7PE7 - chains B and F of the 10 polymer chains in the assembly; structure by electron microscopy, 3.41 A resolution.

== Chain B ==
Name: Serine/threonine-protein kinase mTOR
Organism: Homo sapiens
Notes: EC 2.7.11.1
UniProt: P42345 (MTOR_HUMAN); numbering as in UniProt; present here: 1-246, 259-2549
Amino-acid sequence (2571 residues; numbered 1 to 2549 plus 34 insertion-coded residues; 12 numbers in that range are skipped by the numbering (no residue carries them; nothing is unmodelled there); the number before each row is that of its first residue; a row labelled like 246A-246Z holds insertion residues (246A, then the next letters in order)):
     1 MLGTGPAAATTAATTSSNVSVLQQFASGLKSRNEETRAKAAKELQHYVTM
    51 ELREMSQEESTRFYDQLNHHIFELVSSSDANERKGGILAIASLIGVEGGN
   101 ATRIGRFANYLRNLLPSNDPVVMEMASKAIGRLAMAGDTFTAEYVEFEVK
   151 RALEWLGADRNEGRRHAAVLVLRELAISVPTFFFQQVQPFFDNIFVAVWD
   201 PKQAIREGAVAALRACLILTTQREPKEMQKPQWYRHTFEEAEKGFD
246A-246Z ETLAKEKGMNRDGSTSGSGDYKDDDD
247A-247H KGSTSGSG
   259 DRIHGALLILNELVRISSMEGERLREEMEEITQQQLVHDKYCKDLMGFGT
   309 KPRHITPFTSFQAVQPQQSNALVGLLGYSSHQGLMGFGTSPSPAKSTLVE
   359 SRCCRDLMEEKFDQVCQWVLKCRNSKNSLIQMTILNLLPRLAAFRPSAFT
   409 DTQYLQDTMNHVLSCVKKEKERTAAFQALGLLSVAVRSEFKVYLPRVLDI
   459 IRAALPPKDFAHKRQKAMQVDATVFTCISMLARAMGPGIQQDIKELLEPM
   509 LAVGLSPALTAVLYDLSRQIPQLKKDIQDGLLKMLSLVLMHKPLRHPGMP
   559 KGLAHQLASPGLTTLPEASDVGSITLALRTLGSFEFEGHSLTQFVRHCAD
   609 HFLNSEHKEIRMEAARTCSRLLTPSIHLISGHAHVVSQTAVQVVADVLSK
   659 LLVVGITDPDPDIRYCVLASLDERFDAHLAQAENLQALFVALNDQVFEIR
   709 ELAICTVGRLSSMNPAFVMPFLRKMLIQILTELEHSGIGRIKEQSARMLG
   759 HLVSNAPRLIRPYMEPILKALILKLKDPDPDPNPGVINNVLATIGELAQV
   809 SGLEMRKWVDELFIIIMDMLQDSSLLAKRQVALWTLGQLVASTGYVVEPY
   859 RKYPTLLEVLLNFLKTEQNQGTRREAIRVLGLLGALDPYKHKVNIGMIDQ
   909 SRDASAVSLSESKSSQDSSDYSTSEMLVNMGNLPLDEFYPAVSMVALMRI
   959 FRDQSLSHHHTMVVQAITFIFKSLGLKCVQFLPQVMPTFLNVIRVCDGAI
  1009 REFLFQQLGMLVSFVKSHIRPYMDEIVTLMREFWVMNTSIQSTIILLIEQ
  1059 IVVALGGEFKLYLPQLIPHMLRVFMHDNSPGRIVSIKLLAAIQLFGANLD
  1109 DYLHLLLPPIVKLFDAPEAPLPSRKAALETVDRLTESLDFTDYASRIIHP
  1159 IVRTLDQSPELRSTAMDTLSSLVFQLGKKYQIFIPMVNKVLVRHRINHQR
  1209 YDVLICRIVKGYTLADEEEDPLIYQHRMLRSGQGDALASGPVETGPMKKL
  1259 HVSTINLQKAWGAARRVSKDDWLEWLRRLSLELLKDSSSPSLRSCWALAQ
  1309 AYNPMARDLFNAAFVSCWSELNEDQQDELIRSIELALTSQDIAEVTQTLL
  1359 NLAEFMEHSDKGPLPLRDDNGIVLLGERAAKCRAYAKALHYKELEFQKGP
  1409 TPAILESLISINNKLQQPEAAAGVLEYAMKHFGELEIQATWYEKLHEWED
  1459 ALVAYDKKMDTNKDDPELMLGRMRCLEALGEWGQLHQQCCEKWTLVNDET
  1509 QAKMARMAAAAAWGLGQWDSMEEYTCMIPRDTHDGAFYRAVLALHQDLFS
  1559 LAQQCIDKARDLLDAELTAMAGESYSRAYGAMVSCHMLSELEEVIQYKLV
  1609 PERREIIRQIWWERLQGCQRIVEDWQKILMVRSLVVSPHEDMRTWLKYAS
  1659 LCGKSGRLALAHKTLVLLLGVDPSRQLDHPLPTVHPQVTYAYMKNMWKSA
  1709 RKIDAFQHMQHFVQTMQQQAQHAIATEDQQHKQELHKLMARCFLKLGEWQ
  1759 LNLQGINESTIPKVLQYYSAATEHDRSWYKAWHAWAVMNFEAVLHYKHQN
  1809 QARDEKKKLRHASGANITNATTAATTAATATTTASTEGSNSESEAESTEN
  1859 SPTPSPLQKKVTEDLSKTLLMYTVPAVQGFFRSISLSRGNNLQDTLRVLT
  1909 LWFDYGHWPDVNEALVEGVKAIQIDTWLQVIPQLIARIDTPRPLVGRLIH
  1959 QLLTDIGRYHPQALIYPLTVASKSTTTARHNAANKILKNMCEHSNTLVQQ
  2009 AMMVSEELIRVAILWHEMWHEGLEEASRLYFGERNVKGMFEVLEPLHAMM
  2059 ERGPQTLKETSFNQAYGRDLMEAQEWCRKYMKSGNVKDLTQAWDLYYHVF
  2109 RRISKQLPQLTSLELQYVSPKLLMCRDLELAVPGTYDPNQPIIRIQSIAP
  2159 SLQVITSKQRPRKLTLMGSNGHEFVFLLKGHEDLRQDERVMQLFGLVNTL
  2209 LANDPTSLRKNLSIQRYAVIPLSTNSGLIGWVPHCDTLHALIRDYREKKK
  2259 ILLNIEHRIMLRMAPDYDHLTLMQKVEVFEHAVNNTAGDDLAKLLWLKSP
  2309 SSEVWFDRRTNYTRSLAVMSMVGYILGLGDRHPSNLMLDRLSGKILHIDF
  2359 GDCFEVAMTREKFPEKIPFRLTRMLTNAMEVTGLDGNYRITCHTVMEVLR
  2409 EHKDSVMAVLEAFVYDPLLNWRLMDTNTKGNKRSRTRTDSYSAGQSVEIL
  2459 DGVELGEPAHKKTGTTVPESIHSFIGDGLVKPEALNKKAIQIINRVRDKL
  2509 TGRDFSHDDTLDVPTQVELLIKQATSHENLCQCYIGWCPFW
Disordered / not traced: 1-16, 31-36, 54-59, 75-81, 157-161, 224-232, 246A-246Z, 247A-247H, 290-303, 318-355, 381-385, 405-409, 467-477, 492-496, 550-579, 596-598, 634-643, 787-790, 904-928, 1239-1262, 1811-1872, 2434-2491
Differences from the reference sequence: insertion (246M-246Z, 247A-247H)
Ligand contacts: inositol hexakisphosphate (IHP): Arg1628, Lys1655, Ser1658, Lys1662, Tyr1698, Lys1702, Arg1749, Trp1786, Lys1788
Swiss-Prot annotation at these positions:
  - region: Val2162 to Arg2168 (G-loop), Lys2258 to Gly2296 (Interaction with MLST8), Gly2335 to Asn2343 (Catalytic loop), His2355 to Thr2380 (Activation loop)
  - binding site (1D-myo-inositol hexakisphosphate): Lys1662, Lys1702, Arg1749
  - binding site (ATP): Ser2165, Gln2167, Leu2185, Lys2187, Glu2190, Tyr2225, Gly2238, Trp2239, Val2240, Thr2245, Met2345, Ile2356
  - binding site (Mg(2+)): Asn2343, Asp2357
  - modified residue: Met1 (N-acetylmethionine), Ser567 (Phosphoserine), Thr1162 (Phosphothreonine), Lys1218 (N6-acetyllysine), Ser1261 (Phosphoserine), Ser2159 (Phosphoserine), Thr2164 (Phosphothreonine), Thr2173 (Phosphothreonine), Thr2446 (Phosphothreonine), Ser2448 (Phosphoserine), Ser2478 (Phosphoserine), Ser2481 (Phosphoserine)
  - cross-link: Lys2066 (Glycyl lysine isopeptide (Lys-Gly) (interchain with G-Cter in ubiquitin))

== Chain F ==
Name: Rapamycin-insensitive companion of mTOR
Organism: Homo sapiens
UniProt: Q6R327 (RICTR_HUMAN); residue numbers follow UniProt; this construct covers 1-1708
Amino-acid sequence (1708 residues; numbered 1 to 1708; the number before each row is that of its first residue):
     1 MAAIGRGRSLKNLRVRGRNDSGEENVPLDLTREPSDNLREILQNVARLQG
    51 VSNMRKLGHLNNFTKLLCDIGHSEEKLGFHYEDIIICLRLALLNEAKEVR
   101 AAGLRALRYLIQDSSILQKVLKLKVDYLIARCIDIQQSNEVERTQALRLV
   151 RKMITVNASLFPSSVTNSLIAVGNDGLQERDRMVRACIAIICELALQNPE
   201 VVALRGGLNTILKNVIDCQLSRINEALITTILHLLNHPKTRQYVRADVEL
   251 ERILAPYTDFHYRHSPDTAEGQLKEDREARFLASKMGIIATFRSWAGIIN
   301 LCKPGNSGIQSLIGVLCIPNMEIRRGLLEVLYDIFRLPLPVVTEEFIEAL
   351 LSVDPGRFQDSWRLSDGFVAAEAKTILPHRARSRPDLMDNYLALILSAFI
   401 RNGLLEGLVEVITNSDDHISVRATILLGELLHMANTILPHSHSHHLHCLP
   451 TLMNMAASFDIPKEKRLRASAALNCLKRFHEMKKRGPKPYSLHLDHIIQK
   501 AIATHQKRDQYLRVQKDIFILKDTEEALLINLRDSQVLQHKENLEWNWNL
   551 IGTILKWPNVNLRNYKDEQLHRFVRRLLYFYKPSSKLYANLDLDFAKAKQ
   601 LTVVGCQFTEFLLESEEDGQGYLEDLVKDIVQWLNASSGMKPERSLQNNG
   651 LLTTLSQHYFLFIGTLSCHPHGVKMLEKCSVFQCLLNLCSLKNQDHLLKL
   701 TVSSLDYSRDGLARVILSKILTAATDACRLYATKHLRVLLRANVEFFNNW
   751 GIELLVTQLHDKNKTISSEALDILDEACEDKANLHALIQMKPALSHLGDK
   801 GLLLLLRFLSIPKGFSYLNERGYVAKQLEKWHREYNSKYVDLIEEQLNEA
   851 LTTYRKPVDGDNYVRRSNQRLQRPHVYLPIHLYGQLVHHKTGCHLLEVQN
   901 IITELCRNVRTPDLDKWEEIKKLKASLWALGNIGSSNWGLNLLQEENVIP
   951 DILKLAKQCEVLSIRGTCVYVLGLIAKTKQGCDILKCHNWDAVRHSRKHL
  1001 WPVVPDDVEQLCNELSSIPSTLSLNSESTSSRHNSESESVPSSMFILEDD
  1051 RFGSSSTSTFFLDINEDTEPTFYDRSGPIKDKNSFPFFASSKLVKNRILN
  1101 SLTLPNKKHRSSSDPKGGKLSSESKTSNRRIRTLTEPSVDFNHSDDFTPI
  1151 STVQKTLQLETSFMGNKHIEDTGSTPSIGENDLKFTKNFGTENHRENTSR
  1201 ERLVVESSTSSHMKIRSQSFNTDTTTSGISSMSSSPSRETVGVDATTMDT
  1251 DCGSMSTVVSTKTIKTSHYLTPQSNHLSLSKSNSVSLVPPGSSHTLPRRA
  1301 QSLKAPSIATIKSLADCNFSYTSSRDAFGYATLKRLQQQRMHPSLSHSEA
  1351 LASPAKDVLFTDTITMKANSFESRLTPSRFMKALSYASLDKEDLLSPINQ
  1401 NTLQRSSSVRSMVSSATYGGSDDYIGLALPVDINDIFQVKDIPYFQTKNI
  1451 PPHDDRGARAFAHDAGGLPSGTGGLVKNSFHLLRQQMSLTEIMNSIHSDA
  1501 SLFLESTEDTGLQEHTDDNCLYCVCIEILGFQPSNQLSAICSHSDFQDIP
  1551 YSDWCEQTIHNPLEVVPSKFSGISGCSDGVSQEGSASSTKSTELLLGVKT
  1601 IPDDTPMCRILLRKEVLRLVINLSSSVSTKCHETGLLTIKEKYPQTFDDI
  1651 CLYSEVSHLLSHCTFRLPCRRFIQELFQDVQFLQMHEEAEAVLATPPKQP
  1701 IVDTSAES
Disordered / not traced: 1-24, 511-519, 858-871, 1006-1422, 1449-1478, 1495-1509, 1537-1606, 1695-1708
Bound ions: Zn2+: His1515, Cys1520, Cys1523, Cys1651
Ligand contacts: acetyl group (ACE): Arg293, Trp295, Tyr391, Leu847, Tyr970
Swiss-Prot annotation at these positions:
  - binding site (ATP): Asn543, Arg572, Arg576
  - binding site (Zn(2+)): His1515, Cys1520, Cys1523, Cys1651
  - modified residue: Ser21 (Phosphoserine), Ser35 (Phosphoserine), Ser265 (Phosphoserine), Lys1092 (N6-acetyllysine), Lys1095 (N6-acetyllysine), Thr1103 (Phosphothreonine), Lys1116 (N6-acetyllysine), Lys1119 (N6-acetyllysine), Lys1125 (N6-acetyllysine), Thr1135 (Phosphothreonine), Ser1138 (Phosphoserine), Ser1162 (Phosphoserine), Ser1219 (Phosphoserine), Ser1235 (Phosphoserine), Thr1271 (Phosphothreonine), Ser1274 (Phosphoserine), Ser1278 (Phosphoserine), Ser1282 (Phosphoserine), Ser1284 (Phosphoserine), Thr1295 (Phosphothreonine) and 16 more in UniProt
  - cross-link: Lys274 (Glycyl lysine isopeptide (Lys-Gly) (interchain with G-Cter in ubiquitin))

== Interface between chain B and chain F ==
Pairs across the interface - 87 pairs, chain B then chain F:
  Lys1068(B) with Leu467(F)
  Leu1069(B) with Lys463(F); Leu467(F), hydrophobic
  Asp1109(B) with Ser470(F), hydrogen bond; Asn474(F), hydrogen bond
  Tyr1110(B) with Leu467(F)
  Asp1150(B) with Lys477(F), salt bridge
  Gln1207(B) with Ile530(F); Asp534(F); Leu550(F)
  Asp1210(B) with Trp557(F)
  Val1211(B) with Asn549(F); Leu550(F), hydrophobic; Thr553(F)
  Cys1214(B) with Thr553(F); Lys556(F), hydrogen bond (side chain-backbone); Trp557(F), hydrophobic
  Arg1215(B) with Asn549(F), hydrogen bond
  Lys1218(B) with Lys556(F); Trp557(F); Pro558(F)
  Gly1219(B) with Lys556(F)
  Tyr1220(B) with Gln600(F); Val603(F), hydrophobic
  Thr1221(B) with Asp495(F)
  Leu1222(B) with Lys488(F); Pro489(F), hydrophobic; Asp495(F); Gln499(F)
  Ala1223(B) with Pro489(F)
  Glu1225(B) with Arg485(F), hydrogen bond (backbone-side chain)
  Glu1226(B) with Arg485(F), hydrogen bond (backbone-side chain)
  Glu1227(B) with Arg485(F), salt bridge
  Leu1230(B) with Ile347(F); Arg478(F)
  Ile1231(B) with Leu351(F), hydrophobic
  His1234(B) with Glu345(F), salt bridge; Ile347(F); Glu348(F)
  Arg1238(B) with Glu345(F), salt bridge
  Phe2039(B) with Val1627(F), hydrophobic
  Arg2042(B) with Gln1485(F), hydrogen bond
  Leu2065(B) with Gly314(F); Ile318(F), hydrophobic
  Ser2069(B) with Thr258(F); Asp259(F), hydrogen bond (side chain-backbone)
  Asn2071(B) with Val248(F)
  Gln2072(B) with Glu251(F); Arg252(F); Leu254(F); Thr258(F); Ser311(F)
  Ala2073(B) with Arg252(F)
  Arg2076(B) with Asn209(F); Val248(F); Glu249(F)
  Met2079(B) with Arg245(F); Val248(F), hydrophobic
  Glu2083(B) with Gln1446(F)
  Lys2087(B) with Gln1446(F)
  Lys2095(B) with Cys1663(F)
  Thr2098(B) with Ile1621(F); Ser1624(F); Ser1625(F)
  Gln2099(B) with Thr1664(F)
  Asp2102(B) with Ser1624(F); Ser1626(F); Thr1664(F); Arg1666(F), salt bridge
  His2106(B) with Pro266(F); Arg1666(F)
  Arg2109(B) with Pro266(F); Asp267(F)
  Arg2110(B) with Arg252(F); Tyr262(F); Arg263(F), hydrogen bond (side chain-backbone); Pro266(F)
  Lys2113(B) with Arg263(F); Pro266(F)
  Gln2114(B) with His261(F); Arg263(F)
  Gln2117(B) with His261(F)
  Gln2124(B) with Pro319(F)
  Tyr2125(B) with Thr258(F), hydrogen bond (side chain-backbone); Asp259(F); Phe260(F), hydrophobic; Ile318(F), hydrophobic
Also at the interface, not in a pair above, chain B (59 interface residues in all): Asp1032, Gln1073, Asn1196, Ile1213, Thr2068, Gly2075, Asp2077, Glu2080, Trp2084, Val2094, Trp2101, Tyr2105, Leu2118
Also at the interface, not in a pair above, chain F (67 interface residues in all): Arg205, Asp247, Ala255, His264, Leu273, Val315, Cys317, Glu464, Arg466, Ile498, Ile520, His1481, His1662

== Overview ==
59 residues of chain B and 67 residues of chain F are in contact, with 10 hydrogen bonds and 5 salt bridges.
Polar contacts include Asp1150(B)-Lys477(F), Glu1227(B)-Arg485(F) and His1234(B)-Glu345(F). Ligands of chain
B: inositol hexakisphosphate. Ligands of chain F: acetyl group.
Chain B is Serine/threonine-protein kinase mTOR and chain F is Rapamycin-insensitive companion of mTOR, both
from Homo sapiens; the structure, cryo-EM structure of DEPTOR bound to human mTOR complex 2, overall
refinement, was determined by electron microscopy together with 7PE8, 7PE9, 7PEA, 7PEB and 7PEC from the same
study.
